2Z8M - chain A; structure by X-ray diffraction, 2.00 A resolution.

Chain A:
Protein: 27.5 kDa virulence protein
Organism: Salmonella typhimurium
UniProtKB: P0A2M9 (VRP3_SALTY); residue numbers follow UniProt; this construct covers 1-241
Sequence (241 residues; row label = number of the first residue in the row):
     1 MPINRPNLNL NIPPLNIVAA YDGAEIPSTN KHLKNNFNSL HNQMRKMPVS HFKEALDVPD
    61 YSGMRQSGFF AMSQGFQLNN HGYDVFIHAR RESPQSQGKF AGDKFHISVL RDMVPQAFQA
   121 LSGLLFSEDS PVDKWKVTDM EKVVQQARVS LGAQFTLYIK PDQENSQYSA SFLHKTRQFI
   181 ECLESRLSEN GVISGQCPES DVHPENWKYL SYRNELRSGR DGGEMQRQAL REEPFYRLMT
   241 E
Unresolved in the structure: 1-26
Swiss-Prot annotation at these positions:
  - active site: His-106 (Proton donor), Lys-136 (Proton acceptor)
  - mutagenesis: Phe-86 (F86D: Marked decrease in enzymatic activity), Arg-90 (R90E: Slight decrease in enzymatic activity), Phe-100 (F100E: Marked decrease in enzymatic activity; F100L: Loss of enzymatic activity), Lys-104 (K104A/R: Loss of enzymatic activity), His-106 (H106A: Marked decrease in enzymatic activity; H106K: 7-fold decrease in enzymatic activity, but no effect on substrate affinity; H106N: Loss of enzymatic activity), Lys-134 (K134A: 2-fold decrease in enzymatic activity; K134E: Slight decrease in enzymatic activity; K134R: No effect on enzymatic activity), Lys-136 (K136A/R: Loss of enzymatic activity), Arg-148 (R148A: Marked decrease in enzymatic activity; R148Q: Loss of enzymatic activity), Val-149 (V149D: Loss of enzymatic activity), Tyr-158 (Y158E: Marked decrease in enzymatic activity; Y158F: 20-fold decrease in enzymatic activity, but no effect on substrate affinity), Lys-160 (K160A: More than 5-fold decrease in substrate affinity; K160E: Slight decrease in enzymatic activity; K160R: 2-fold decrease in enzymatic activity, but no effect on substrate affinity), Asp-201 (D201N: 47-fold decrease in enzymatic activity, but no effect on substrate affinity), 3 further mutagenesis entries in UniProt

Summary:
From UniProt: active-site residues His-106 and Lys-136 and 15 mutagenesis sites.
Chain A is 27.5 kDa virulence protein (Salmonella typhimurium); the structure, Structural basis for the
catalytic mechanism of phosphothreonine lyase, was determined by X-ray diffraction (same publication as 2Z8N,
2Z8O and 2Z8P).
